Entry 7MR4 (electron microscopy, 4.50 A resolution (low resolution: residue-level contacts below are approximate; hydrogen-bond / salt-bridge calls are withheld)); this record covers chains C and D of the 5 polymer chains in the assembly.

# Chain C
Protein: RecBCD enzyme subunit RecC
From: Escherichia coli (strain K12)
Notes: EC 3.1.11.5
UniProt: P07648 (RECC_ECOLI); numbering as in UniProt (aligned over 1-1122)
Amino-acid sequence (1122 residues; numbered 1 to 1122; the number before each row is that of its first residue):
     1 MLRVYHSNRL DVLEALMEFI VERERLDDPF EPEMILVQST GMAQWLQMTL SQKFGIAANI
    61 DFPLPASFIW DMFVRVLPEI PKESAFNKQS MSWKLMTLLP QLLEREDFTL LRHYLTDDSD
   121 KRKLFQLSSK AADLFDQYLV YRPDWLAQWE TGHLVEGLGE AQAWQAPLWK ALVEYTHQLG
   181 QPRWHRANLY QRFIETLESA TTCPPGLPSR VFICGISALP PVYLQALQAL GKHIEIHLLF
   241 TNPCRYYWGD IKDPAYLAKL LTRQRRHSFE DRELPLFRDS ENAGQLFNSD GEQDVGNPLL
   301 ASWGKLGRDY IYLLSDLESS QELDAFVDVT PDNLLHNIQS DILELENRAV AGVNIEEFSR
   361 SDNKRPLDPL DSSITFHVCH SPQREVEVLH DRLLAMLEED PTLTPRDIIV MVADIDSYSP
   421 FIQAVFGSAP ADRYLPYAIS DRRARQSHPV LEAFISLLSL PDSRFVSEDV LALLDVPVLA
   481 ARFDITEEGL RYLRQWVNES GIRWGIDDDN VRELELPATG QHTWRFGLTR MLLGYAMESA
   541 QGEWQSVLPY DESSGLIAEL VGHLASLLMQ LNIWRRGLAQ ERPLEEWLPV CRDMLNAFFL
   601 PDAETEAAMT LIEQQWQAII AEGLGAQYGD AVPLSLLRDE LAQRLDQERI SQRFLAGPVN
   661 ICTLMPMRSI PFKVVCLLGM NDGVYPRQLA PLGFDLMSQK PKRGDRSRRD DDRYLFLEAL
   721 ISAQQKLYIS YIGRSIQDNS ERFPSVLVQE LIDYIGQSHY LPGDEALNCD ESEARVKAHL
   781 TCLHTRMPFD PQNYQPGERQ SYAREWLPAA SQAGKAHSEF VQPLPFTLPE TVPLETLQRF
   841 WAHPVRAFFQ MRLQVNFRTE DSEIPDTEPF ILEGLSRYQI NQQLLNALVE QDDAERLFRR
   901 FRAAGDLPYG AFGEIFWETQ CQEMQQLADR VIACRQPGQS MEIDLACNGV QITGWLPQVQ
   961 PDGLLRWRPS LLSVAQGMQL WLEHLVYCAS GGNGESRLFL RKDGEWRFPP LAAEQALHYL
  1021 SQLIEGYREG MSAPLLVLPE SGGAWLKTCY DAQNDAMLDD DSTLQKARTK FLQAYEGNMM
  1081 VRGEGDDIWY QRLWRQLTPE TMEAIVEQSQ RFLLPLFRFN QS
Not modelled in the structure: 784-821, 1122
UniProt features mapped onto this chain:
  - natural variant: Gln647 to Leu655 (sequence variant, change not given here; In recC-1004)
  - mutagenesis: Gln38 (Q38A: Acts at variant Chi sequences), Leu64 (L64A: Does not act at Chi), Trp70 (W70A: Does not act at Chi), Asp133 (D133A: Does not act at Chi), Leu134 (L134A: Acts at variant Chi sequences), Asp136 (D136A: Does not act at Chi), Gln137 (Q137A: Acts at variant Chi sequences), Arg142 (R142A: Acts at variant Chi sequences), Arg186 (R186A/C/H: Does not act at Chi), Asp705 (D705A/H: Acts at variant Chi sequences)

# Chain D
Protein: RecBCD enzyme subunit RecD
From: Escherichia coli (strain K12)
Notes: EC 3.1.11.5
UniProt: P04993 (RECD_ECOLI); residue numbers follow UniProt; this construct covers 1-608
Amino-acid sequence (608 residues; each row starts with the number of its first residue):
     1 MKLQKQLLEA VEHKQLRPLD VQFALTVAGD EHPAVTLAAA LLSHDAGEGH VCLPLSRLEN
    61 NEASHPLLAT CVSEIGELQN WEECLLASQA VSRGDEPTPM ILCGDRLYLN RMWCNERTVA
   121 RFFNEVNHAI EVDEALLAQT LDKLFPVSDE INWQKVAAAV ALTRRISVIS GGPGTGKTTT
   181 VAKLLAALIQ MADGERCRIR LAAPTGKAAA RLTESLGKAL RQLPLTDEQK KRIPEDASTL
   241 HRLLGAQPGS QRLRHHAGNP LHLDVLVVDE ASMIDLPMMS RLIDALPDHA RVIFLGDRDQ
   301 LASVEAGAVL GDICAYANAG FTAERARQLS RLTGTHVPAG TGTEAASLRD SLCLLQKSYR
   361 FGSDSGIGQL AAAINRGDKT AVKTVFQQDF TDIEKRLLQS GEDYIAMLEE ALAGYGRYLD
   421 LLQARAEPDL IIQAFNEYQL LCALREGPFG VAGLNERIEQ FMQQKRKIHR HPHSRWYEGR
   481 PVMIARNDSA LGLFNGDIGI ALDRGQGTRV WFAMPDGNIK SVQPSRLPEH ETTWAMTVHK
   541 SQGSEFDHAA LILPSQRTPV VTRELVYTAV TRARRRLSLY ADERILSAAI ATRTERRSGL
   601 AALFSSRE
Not modelled in the structure: 1, 125-608

# Chain C / chain D interface
Contacting residue pairs - 31 pairs, chain C then chain D:
  Leu532(C) with Gln22(D); Phe23(D); Thr26(D)
  Gly534(C) with Arg111(D)
  Tyr535(C) with Phe23(D); Arg111(D)
  Ala536(C) with Phe23(D); Arg111(D)
  Met537(C) with Pro97(D); Thr98(D); Pro99(D); Arg111(D)
  Glu538(C) with Arg111(D); Cys114(D)
  Gln541(C) with Pro97(D)
  Glu543(C) with Glu96(D); Pro97(D)
  Trp544(C) with Thr26(D); Gln89(D); Pro97(D); Pro99(D)
  Gln545(C) with Gln89(D)
  Asp551(C) with Arg111(D)
  Ser554(C) with Arg111(D)
  Ala558(C) with Leu19(D)
  Glu559(C) with Arg17(D); Leu19(D)
  His563(C) with Pro18(D)
  Ala565(C) with Gln22(D)
  Ser566(C) with Gln22(D)
  Met569(C) with Leu8(D)
Other interface residues (no listed pair), chain C (22 interface residues in all): Thr529, Leu533, Gly542, Gly562
Other interface residues (no listed pair), chain D (19 interface residues in all): Val27, Ala46, Ala90, Leu109, Asn110

# Overview
The interface between chain C and chain D involves 22 residues on one side and 19 on the other. From UniProt:
10 mutagenesis sites on chain C.
Here chain C is RecBCD enzyme subunit RecC and chain D is RecBCD enzyme subunit RecD, both from Escherichia
coli (strain K12). Entry 7MR4 (Cryo-EM structure of RecBCD-DNA complex with undocked RecBNuc and flexible
RecD) was determined by electron microscopy together with 7MR0, 7MR1, 7MR2 and 7MR3 from the same study.
